PDB entry 1KIL | X-ray diffraction, 2.30 A resolution | chains A and B of the 5 polymer chains in the assembly

== Chain A ==
Name: Synaptobrevin SNARE motif
Organism: Rattus norvegicus
Notes: fragment: SNARE motif (29-93)
UniProtKB: P63045 (VAMP2_RAT); numbering as in UniProt (aligned over 28-92)
Amino-acid sequence (66 residues; each row starts with the number of its first residue):
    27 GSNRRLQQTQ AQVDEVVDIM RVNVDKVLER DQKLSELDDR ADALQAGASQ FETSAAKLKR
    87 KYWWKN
Not modelled in the structure: 27
Metal / ion sites: Mg2+ near Asp68 (its only coordinating residue here)
Swiss-Prot annotation at these positions:
  - region: Asn92 (Required for interaction with SEPT8)
  - site ((Microbial infection) Cleavage): Gln58, Lys59, Lys59, Leu60, Arg66, Ala67, Gln76, Phe77, Ala81, Ala82

== Chain B ==
Name: Syntaxin SNARE motif short
Organism: Rattus norvegicus
Notes: fragment: SNARE motif (191-253)
UniProtKB: P32851 (STX1A_RAT); residue numbers follow UniProt; this construct covers 192-250
Amino-acid sequence (62 residues; row label = number of the first residue in the row):
   189 GSALSEIETR HSEIIKLENS IRELHDMFMD MAMLVESQGE MIDRIEYNVE HAVDYVERAV
   249 SD
Not modelled in the structure: 189-191

== How chain A and chain B interact ==
Pairs across the interface - 58 pairs, chain A then chain B:
  Ser28(A) - Arg198(B)  hydrogen bond (backbone-side chain)
  Asn29(A) - Arg198(B)  hydrogen bond
  Asn29(A) - Glu201(B)
  Leu32(A) - Glu201(B)
  Leu32(A) - Leu205(B)  hydrophobic
  Thr35(A) - Leu205(B)
  Gln36(A) - Lys204(B)
  Gln36(A) - Leu205(B)  hydrogen bond (side chain-backbone)
  Gln36(A) - Ser208(B)  hydrogen bond
  Val39(A) - Ser208(B)
  Val39(A) - Ile209(B)  hydrophobic
  Val42(A) - Leu212(B)
  Val43(A) - Glu211(B)
  Val43(A) - Leu212(B)  hydrophobic
  Val43(A) - Met215(B)
  Met46(A) - Leu212(B)  hydrophobic
  Met46(A) - Met215(B)  hydrophobic
  Met46(A) - Phe216(B)  hydrophobic
  Arg47(A) - Glu211(B)  salt bridge
  Arg47(A) - Met215(B)
  Asn49(A) - Met219(B)
  Val50(A) - Met219(B)  hydrophobic
  Val53(A) - Met219(B)  hydrophobic
  Val53(A) - Leu222(B)  hydrophobic
  Val53(A) - Gln226(B)  hydrogen bond (backbone-side chain)
  Arg56(A) - Gln226(B)  hydrogen bond
  Arg56(A) - Ile230(B)
  Asp57(A) - Gln226(B)  hydrogen bond
  Asp57(A) - Met229(B)
  Leu60(A) - Gln226(B)
  Leu60(A) - Met229(B)
  Leu60(A) - Ile230(B)  hydrophobic
  Leu60(A) - Ile233(B)
  Ser61(A) - Met229(B)
  Leu63(A) - Ile233(B)  hydrophobic
  Asp64(A) - Met229(B)
  Asp64(A) - Arg232(B)  salt bridge
  Asp64(A) - Ile233(B)
  Ala67(A) - Ile233(B)  hydrophobic
  Ala67(A) - Asn236(B)
  Ala67(A) - Val237(B)  hydrophobic
  Asp68(A) - Asn236(B)  hydrogen bond
  Gln71(A) - Asn236(B)
  Gln71(A) - His239(B)
  Gln71(A) - Tyr243(B)
  Ala74(A) - Ala240(B)
  Ala74(A) - Tyr243(B)
  Ala74(A) - Val244(B)  hydrophobic
  Ser75(A) - Tyr243(B)
  Phe77(A) - Ala247(B)  hydrophobic
  Glu78(A) - Tyr243(B)
  Glu78(A) - Arg246(B)  salt bridge
  Glu78(A) - Ala247(B)
  Ala81(A) - Ala247(B)
  Lys85(A) - Arg246(B)  hydrogen bond (side chain-backbone)
  Lys85(A) - Ala247(B)
  Lys85(A) - Asp250(B)
  Asn92(A) - Asp250(B)
Other interface residues (no listed pair), chain A (33 interface residues in all): Gln33, Asp40, Leu54, Leu70
Other interface residues (no listed pair), chain B (30 interface residues in all): Ile202, Val223, Val248, Ser249

== Overview ==
33 residues of chain A and 30 residues of chain B are in contact; the contacts include 9 hydrogen bonds and 3
salt bridges. Polar pairs include Arg47(A)-Glu211(B), Asp64(A)-Arg232(B) and Glu78(A)-Arg246(B).
Chain A is Synaptobrevin SNARE motif and chain B is Syntaxin SNARE motif short, both from Rattus norvegicus;
the structure, Three-dimensional structure of the complexin/SNARE complex, was determined by X-ray
diffraction.
